1F1V - chains A and B; structure by X-ray diffraction, 1.90 A resolution.

# Chain A (and B)
Protein: Homoprotocatechuate 2,3-dioxygenase
From: Arthrobacter globiformis
Notes: EC 1.13.11.15; chain B of this document is another copy of the same molecule, construct and numbering; everything in this record applies to it too
Reference sequence: Q44048 (Q44048_ARTGO); aligned to UniProt positions 1-323 over residues 1-323 (the alignment contains insertions or deletions, so no single offset holds)
Sequence (323 residues; row label = number of the first residue in the row):
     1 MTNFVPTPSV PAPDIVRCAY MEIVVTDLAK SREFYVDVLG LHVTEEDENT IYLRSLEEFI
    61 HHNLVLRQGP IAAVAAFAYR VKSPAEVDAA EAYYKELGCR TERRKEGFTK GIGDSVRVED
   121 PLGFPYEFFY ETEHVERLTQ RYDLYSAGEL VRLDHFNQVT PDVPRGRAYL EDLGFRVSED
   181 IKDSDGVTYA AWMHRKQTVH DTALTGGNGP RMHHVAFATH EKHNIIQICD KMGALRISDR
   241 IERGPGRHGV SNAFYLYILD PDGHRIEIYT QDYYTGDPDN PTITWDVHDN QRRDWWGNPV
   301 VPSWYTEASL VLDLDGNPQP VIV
Not modelled in the structure: 1-3
Bound ions: Mn2+: H155, H214, E267 (together with 2-(3,4-dihydroxyphenyl)acetic acid)
Small-molecule neighbours: 2-(3,4-dihydroxyphenyl)acetic acid (DHY): H155, N157, W192, H200, H214, R243, H248, V250, S251, Y257, E267, Y269, R293, D294, W304
Reported in the primary citation:
  - Mn2+ coordination: H155, H214, E267
  - Mn2+ coordination through a water molecule: H200
  - contacts within the chain: D154-H155 (hydrogen bond), H213-H214 (hydrogen bond), H248-E267 (hydrogen bond), Y269-D272 (hydrogen bond)
  - binding site for 2-(3,4-dihydroxyphenyl)acetic acid: W192, H200, R243, H248, V250, S251, Y257, Y269, R293, W304
  - specificity-determining residues: V250, S251, W304 (proposed by the authors, not directly observed)
  - catalytic residues: H200, Y257 (proposed by the authors, not directly observed)
  - conformationally variable residues (loop rearrangement, order/disorder transition, side-chain flip): H248, Y269, Q271, D272, R293 to P302, Y305
  - self-association interface (contacts with another copy of this molecule): Q271

# How chain A and chain B interact
Contacting residue pairs - 62 pairs, chain A then chain B:
  V16(A) with Y274(B); G276(B); D277(B); P278(B)
  R17(A) with Y274(B); D277(B), salt bridge
  E57(A) with Y273(B)
  F59(A) with D277(B); D279(B); P281(B)
  R80(A) with D277(B), salt bridge; D279(B), salt bridge
  K82(A) with P278(B)
  Y130(A) with P278(B), hydrophobic
  H134(A) with D279(B), salt bridge
  R137(A) with Y273(B); Y274(B), hydrogen bond (side chain-backbone); N280(B), hydrogen bond
  T139(A) with N252(B)
  Q140(A) with H248(B); G249(B), hydrogen bond (side chain-backbone); N252(B); W285(B); W295(B)
  Y142(A) with R247(B), hydrogen bond; N252(B), hydrogen bond; W295(B)
  K196(A) with Q197(B)
  Q197(A) with K196(B); Q197(B), hydrogen bond (side chain-backbone)
  H220(A) with Q271(B)
  E221(A) with E221(B); K222(B), salt bridge; Q271(B), hydrogen bond
  K222(A) with E221(B), salt bridge
  R247(A) with Y142(B), hydrogen bond
  H248(A) with Q140(B)
  G249(A) with Q140(B), hydrogen bond (backbone-side chain)
  N252(A) with T139(B); Q140(B), hydrogen bond; Y142(B), hydrogen bond
  Q271(A) with H220(B); E221(B), hydrogen bond
  Y273(A) with E57(B); R137(B)
  Y274(A) with V16(B); R17(B); R137(B), hydrogen bond (backbone-side chain)
  D277(A) with V16(B); R17(B), salt bridge; F59(B); R80(B), salt bridge
  P278(A) with K82(B); Y130(B), hydrophobic
  D279(A) with F59(B); R80(B), salt bridge; H134(B), salt bridge
  N280(A) with R137(B), hydrogen bond
  P281(A) with F59(B), hydrophobic
  W285(A) with Q140(B)
  W295(A) with Q140(B); Y142(B)
Also at the interface, not in a pair above, chain A (35 interface residues in all): I60, V81, D272, G276
Also at the interface, not in a pair above, chain B (35 interface residues in all): I60, V81, D272

# In short
Chain A and chain B each contribute 35 residues to their interface; the contacts include 14 hydrogen bonds and
10 salt bridges. Polar pairs include R17(A)-D277(B), R80(A)-D277(B) and R80(A)-D279(B). Ligands of chain A:
2-(3,4-dihydroxyphenyl)acetic acid. The paper reports catalytic residues H200(A) and Y257(A); a binding site
for 2-(3,4-dihydroxyphenyl)acetic acid at W192(A), H200(A) and R243(A) among others.
Both chains are Homoprotocatechuate 2,3-dioxygenase (Arthrobacter globiformis). Entry 1F1V (Anaerobic
substrate complex of homoprotocatechuate 2,3-dioxygenase from arthrobacter globiformis. (complex with
3,4-dihydroxyphenylacetate)) was determined by X-ray diffraction (same publication as 1Q0C, 1Q0O, 1F1R, 1F1U
and 1F1X).
